7F1R - chains B and C of the 4 polymer chains in the assembly; structure by electron microscopy, 3.00 A resolution.

# Chain B
Name: Guanine nucleotide-binding protein G(I)/G(S)/G(T) subunit beta-1
Source organism: Homo sapiens
Reference sequence: P62873 (GBB1_HUMAN); residues 1-340 here = UniProt positions 1-340
Amino-acid sequence (340 residues; each row starts with the number of its first residue):
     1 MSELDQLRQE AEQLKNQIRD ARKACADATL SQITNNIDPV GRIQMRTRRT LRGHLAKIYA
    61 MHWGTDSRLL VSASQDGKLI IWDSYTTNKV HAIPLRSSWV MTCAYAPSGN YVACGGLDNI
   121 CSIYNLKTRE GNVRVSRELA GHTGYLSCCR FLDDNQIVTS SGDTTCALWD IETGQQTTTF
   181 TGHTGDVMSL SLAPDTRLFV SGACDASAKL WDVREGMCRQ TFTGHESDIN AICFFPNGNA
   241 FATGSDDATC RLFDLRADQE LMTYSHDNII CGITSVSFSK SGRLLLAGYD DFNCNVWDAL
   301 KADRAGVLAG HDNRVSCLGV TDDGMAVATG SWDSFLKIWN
Not modelled in the structure: 1-20, 129-132
Curated features (UniProtKB/Swiss-Prot):
  - modified residue: Ser2 (N-acetylserine), His266 (Phosphohistidine)

# Chain C
Name: Guanine nucleotide-binding protein G(I)/G(S)/G(O) subunit gamma-2
Source organism: Homo sapiens
Reference sequence: P59768 (GBG2_HUMAN); residues 1-71 here = UniProt positions 1-71
Amino-acid sequence (71 residues; each row starts with the number of its first residue):
     1 MASNNTASIA QARKLVEQLK MEANIDRIKV SKAAADLMAY CEAHAKEDPL LTPVPASENP
    61 FREKKFFCAI L
Not modelled in the structure: 1-26, 62-71
Curated features (UniProtKB/Swiss-Prot):
  - modified residue: Ala2 (N-acetylalanine), Cys68 (Cysteine methyl ester)
  - lipidation: Cys68 (S-geranylgeranyl cysteine)

# Chain B / chain C interface
Residue-residue contacts (45):
  Cys25(B) - Val30(C)
  Ala26(B) - Val30(C)  hydrophobic
  Asp27(B) - Val30(C)
  Asp27(B) - Ser31(C)
  Ala28(B) - Val30(C)
  Ile33(B) - Met38(C)  hydrophobic
  Val40(B) - Leu51(C)  hydrophobic
  Ile43(B) - Leu50(C)
  Met45(B) - Leu50(C)  hydrophobic
  Arg49(B) - Phe61(C)
  Ser84(B) - Phe61(C)
  Tyr85(B) - Pro60(C)
  Tyr85(B) - Phe61(C)  hydrophobic
  Phe235(B) - Leu37(C)  hydrophobic
  Phe235(B) - Tyr40(C)  hydrophobic
  Pro236(B) - Tyr40(C)
  Asn237(B) - Leu37(C)
  Asn237(B) - Tyr40(C)
  Ala240(B) - Leu37(C)  hydrophobic
  Leu252(B) - Leu37(C)  hydrophobic
  Asp254(B) - Ala33(C)
  Arg256(B) - Arg27(C)
  Arg256(B) - Ile28(C)  hydrogen bond (backbone-backbone)
  Arg256(B) - Ala33(C)
  Gln259(B) - Val30(C)
  Leu261(B) - Val30(C)  hydrophobic
  Leu261(B) - Leu37(C)  hydrophobic
  Ser279(B) - Leu50(C)
  Ser281(B) - Cys41(C)
  Ser281(B) - His44(C)
  Ser281(B) - Asp48(C)
  Arg283(B) - Cys41(C)
  Arg283(B) - Leu51(C)
  Leu284(B) - Leu50(C)  hydrophobic
  Leu300(B) - Met38(C)  hydrophobic
  Leu300(B) - Cys41(C)  hydrophobic
  Gly324(B) - Pro49(C)
  Met325(B) - Pro49(C)  hydrophobic
  Ala326(B) - Phe61(C)  hydrophobic
  Val327(B) - Leu50(C)  hydrophobic
  Ile338(B) - Phe61(C)  hydrophobic
  Asn340(B) - Pro49(C)
  Asn340(B) - Leu50(C)
  Asn340(B) - Asn59(C)  hydrogen bond
  Asn340(B) - Phe61(C)
Also at the interface, not in a pair above, chain B (39 interface residues in all): Leu30, Arg48, Asn239, Ala257, Lys280, Leu286, Asp323, Trp339
Also at the interface, not in a pair above, chain C (22 interface residues in all): Lys29, Ala34, Asp36, Ala45, Glu47

# In short
The interface between chain B and chain C involves 39 residues on one side and 22 on the other; the contacts
include 2 hydrogen bonds. Polar contacts include Asn340(B)-Asn59(C) and Arg256(B)-Ile28(C).
Here chain B is Guanine nucleotide-binding protein G(I)/G(S)/G(T) subunit beta-1 and chain C is Guanine
nucleotide-binding protein G(I)/G(S)/G(O) subunit gamma-2, both from Homo sapiens. Entry 7F1R (Cryo-EM
structure of the chemokine receptor CCR5 in complex with RANTES and Gi) was determined by electron microscopy
(same publication as 7F1Q, 7F1S and 7F1T).
